3PIA - chains B and D of the 4 polymer chains in the assembly; structure by X-ray diffraction, 2.10 A resolution.

[Chain B (and D)]
Name: Hemoglobin subunit beta
Source organism: Bos taurus
Notes: chain D of this document is another copy of the same molecule, construct and numbering; everything in this record applies to it too
UniProt: P02070 (HBB_BOVIN); residues 2-146 here correspond to UniProt positions 1-145 (UniProt number = residue number - 1)
Amino-acid sequence (145 residues; numbered 2 to 146; the number before each row is that of its first residue):
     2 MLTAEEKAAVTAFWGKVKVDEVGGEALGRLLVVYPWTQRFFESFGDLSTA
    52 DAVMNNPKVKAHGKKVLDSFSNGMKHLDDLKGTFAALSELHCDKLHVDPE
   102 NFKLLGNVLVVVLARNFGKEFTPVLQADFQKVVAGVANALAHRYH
Bound ions: heme Fe near His-92 (its only coordinating residue here)
Residues lining bound ligands: carbon monoxide / heme: Leu-28, Leu-31, Thr-38, Phe-41, Phe-42, Phe-45, His-63, Lys-66, Val-67, Ser-70, Phe-71, Phe-85, Leu-88, Leu-91, His-92, Leu-96, Val-98, Asn-102, Phe-103, Leu-106, Val-137, Leu-141
Swiss-Prot annotation at these positions:
  - binding site (heme b): His-63, His-92
  - modified residue: Thr-12 (Phosphothreonine), Ser-44 (Phosphoserine), Lys-59 (N6-acetyllysine), Lys-82 (N6-acetyllysine), Cys-93 (S-nitrosocysteine)

[Chain B / chain D interface]
Pairs across the interface - 5 pairs, chain B then chain D:
  Lys-82(B) with His-146(D), hydrogen bond (side chain-backbone)
  Asn-139(B) with His-146(D)
  His-146(B) with Lys-82(D); Asn-139(D); His-146(D)
Also at the interface, not in a pair above, chain B (4 interface residues in all): Tyr-145
Also at the interface, not in a pair above, chain D (4 interface residues in all): Tyr-145

[Overview]
The chain B/chain D interface involves 4 residues from each chain, with 1 hydrogen bond. Its one
hydrogen-bonded contact is Lys-82(B)/His-146(D). Ligands of chain B: carbon monoxide / heme. UniProt lists
heme b-binding residues His-63(B) and His-92(B) on chain B.
Both chains are Hemoglobin subunit beta (Bos taurus). Entry 3PIA (Site-specific Glycosylation of Hemoglobin
Utilizing Oxime Ligation Chemistry as a Viable Alternative to PEGylation) was determined by X-ray diffraction.
